PDB entry 8ES8 | electron microscopy, 2.65 A resolution | chains N and M of the 11 polymer chains in the assembly

[Chain N]
Name: MHC class I antigen
Source organism: Homo sapiens
Reference sequence: Q861F7 (Q861F7_HUMAN); residues 1-276 here = UniProt positions 1-276
Sequence (277 residues; numbered 0 to 276; the number before each row is that of its first residue; numbering starts at 0):
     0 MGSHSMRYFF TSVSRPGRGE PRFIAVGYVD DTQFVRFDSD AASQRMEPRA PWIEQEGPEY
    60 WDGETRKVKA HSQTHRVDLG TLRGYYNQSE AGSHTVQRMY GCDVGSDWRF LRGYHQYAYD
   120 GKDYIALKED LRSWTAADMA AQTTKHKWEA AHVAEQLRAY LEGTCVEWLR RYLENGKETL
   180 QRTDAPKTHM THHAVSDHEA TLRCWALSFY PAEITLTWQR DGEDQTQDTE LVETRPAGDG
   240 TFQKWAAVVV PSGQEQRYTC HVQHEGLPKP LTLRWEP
Not modelled in the structure: 0, 276
Sequence notes: initiating methionine (0)
Cystine bridges: C101-C164, C203-C259

[Chain M]
Name: Beta-2-microglobulin
Source organism: Homo sapiens
Reference sequence: P61769 (B2MG_HUMAN); residues 1-99 here correspond to UniProt positions 21-119 (UniProt number = residue number + 20)
Sequence (100 residues; each row starts with the number of its first residue; numbering starts at 0):
     0 MIQRTPKIQV YSRHPAENGK SNFLNCYVSG FHPSDIEVDL LKNGERIEKV EHSDLSFSKD
    60 WSFYLLYYTE FTPTEKDEYA CRVNHVTLSQ PKIVKWDRDM
Sequence notes: initiating methionine (0)
Cystine bridges: C25-C80
UniProt features mapped onto this chain:
  - modified residue: Q2 (Pyrrolidone carboxylic acid)
  - glycosylation: I1 (N-linked (Glc) (glycation) isoleucine), K19 (N-linked (Glc) (glycation) lysine), K41 (N-linked (Glc) (glycation) lysine), K48 (N-linked (Glc) (glycation) lysine), K58 (N-linked (Glc) (glycation) lysine), K91 (N-linked (Glc) (glycation) lysine), K94 (N-linked (Glc) (glycation) lysine)

[Chain N / chain M interface]
Pairs across the interface - 49 pairs, chain N then chain M:
  F8(N) - F56(M)
  F9(N) - F56(M)
  T10(N) - F56(M)
  T10(N) - F62(M)
  V12(N) - S33(M)
  I23(N) - L54(M)  hydrophobic
  V25(N) - D53(M)
  V25(N) - L54(M)
  V25(N) - S55(M)
  Y27(N) - Y63(M)
  Q32(N) - D53(M)  hydrogen bond
  R35(N) - D53(M)  salt bridge
  H93(N) - M0(M)
  Q96(N) - H31(M)  hydrogen bond
  Q96(N) - F56(M)
  Q96(N) - W60(M)
  Q96(N) - F62(M)
  R97(N) - F56(M)
  Q115(N) - K58(M)
  Q115(N) - W60(M)
  Y116(N) - W60(M)
  A117(N) - W60(M)  hydrophobic
  D119(N) - M0(M)
  D119(N) - H31(M)
  G120(N) - H31(M)
  G120(N) - W60(M)
  K121(N) - M0(M)
  D122(N) - W60(M)  hydrogen bond
  H192(N) - D98(M)  salt bridge
  R202(N) - D98(M)  hydrogen bond (side chain-backbone)
  W204(N) - D98(M)
  W204(N) - M99(M)
  V231(N) - Q8(M)
  E232(N) - Q8(M)  hydrogen bond (backbone-side chain)
  E232(N) - Y26(M)
  E232(N) - S28(M)  hydrogen bond
  R234(N) - Q8(M)  hydrogen bond
  R234(N) - Y10(M)
  R234(N) - M99(M)  hydrogen bond (side chain-backbone)
  P235(N) - Y10(M)  hydrogen bond (backbone-side chain)
  P235(N) - Y26(M)
  A236(N) - R12(M)  hydrogen bond (backbone-side chain)
  A236(N) - N24(M)  hydrogen bond (backbone-side chain)
  G237(N) - R12(M)  hydrogen bond (backbone-side chain)
  D238(N) - R12(M)
  Q242(N) - Y10(M)
  Q242(N) - S11(M)  hydrogen bond (side chain-backbone)
  Q242(N) - R12(M)  hydrogen bond (side chain-backbone)
  W244(N) - M99(M)  hydrogen bond (side chain-backbone)
Other interface residues (no listed pair), chain N (36 interface residues in all): R48, S92, T94, M98, T233
Other interface residues (no listed pair), chain M (25 interface residues in all): R3, K6, H13, D59, L65

[Overview]
36 residues of chain N and 25 residues of chain M are in contact; the contacts include 15 hydrogen bonds and 2
salt bridges. Polar contacts include R35(N)-D53(M), H192(N)-D98(M) and Q32(N)-D53(M).
Chain N is MHC class I antigen and chain M is Beta-2-microglobulin, both from Homo sapiens; the structure,
CryoEM structure of PN45545 TCR-CD3 in complex with HLA-A2 MAGEA4 (230-239), was determined by electron
microscopy (same publication as 8ES7, 8ES9, 8ESA and 8ESB).
